PDB entry 1ENP | X-ray diffraction, 2.60 A resolution | chain A

[Chain A]
Molecule: Enoyl acyl carrier protein reductase
Organism: Brassica napus
Notes: EC 1.3.1.9; engineered mutation(s): S1A
UniProt: P80030 (FABI_BRANA); residues 1-312 here correspond to UniProt positions 74-385 (UniProt number = residue number + 73)
Sequence (312 residues; row label = number of the first residue in the row):
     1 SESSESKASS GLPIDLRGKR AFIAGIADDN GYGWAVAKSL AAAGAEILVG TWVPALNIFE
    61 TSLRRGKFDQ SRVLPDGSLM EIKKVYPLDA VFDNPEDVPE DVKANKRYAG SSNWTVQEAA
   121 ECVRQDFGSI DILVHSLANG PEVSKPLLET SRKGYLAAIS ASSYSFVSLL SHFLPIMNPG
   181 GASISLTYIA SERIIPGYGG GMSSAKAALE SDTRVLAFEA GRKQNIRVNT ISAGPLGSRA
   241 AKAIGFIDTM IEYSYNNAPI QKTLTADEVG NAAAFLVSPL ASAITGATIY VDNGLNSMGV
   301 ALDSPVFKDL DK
Not modelled in the structure: 1-11, 309-312
Differences from the reference sequence: conflict D311 (Asn384 in P80030)
Residues lining bound ligands: NAD (nicotinamide-adenine-dinucleotide): G25, I26, A27, G31, Y32, W52, L88, D89, A90, V91, S136, L137, A138, N139, L186, T187, Y188, Y198, K206, A233, G234, P235, L236, I247

[Overview]
Chain A binds NAD.
Chain A is Enoyl acyl carrier protein reductase (Brassica napus); the structure, Brassica napus enoyl acp
reductase/NADH binary complex at ph 8.0 and room temperature, was determined by X-ray diffraction, deposited
together with 1ENO.
